PDB entry 6HA4 | X-ray diffraction, 1.33 A resolution | chain A

Chain A:
Protein: Pc24g00380 protein
From: Penicillium rubens (strain ATCC 28089 / DSM 1075 / NRRL 1951 / Wisconsin 54-1255)
UniProt: B6HWK0 (B6HWK0_PENRW); residues 1-55 here correspond to UniProt positions 38-92 (UniProt number = residue number + 37)
Sequence (55 residues; each row starts with the number of its first residue):
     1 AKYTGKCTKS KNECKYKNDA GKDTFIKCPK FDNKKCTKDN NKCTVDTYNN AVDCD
Disulfides: Cys-7/Cys-36, Cys-14/Cys-43, Cys-28/Cys-54
Residues lining bound ligands: T3Y (25,26,27,28-tetrahydroxypentacyclo[19.3.1.1~3,7~.1~9,13~.1~15,19~]octacosa-1(25),3(28),4,6,9(27),10,12,15(26),16,18,21,23-dodecaene-5,11,17,23-tetrasulfonic acid): Lys-27, Pro-29, Lys-30, Phe-31, Asp-32, Lys-35
What the authors report for this chain:
  - binding site for T3Y: Ala-1, Lys-2, Lys-17, Lys-22, Lys-30, Phe-31, Asp-32, Lys-35
  - contacts within the chain: Lys-34/Cys-54 (hydrogen bond)

Overview:
Bound to chain A: compound T3Y. From the paper: a binding site for T3Y at Ala-1, Lys-2 and Lys-17 among
others; contacts within the chain involving Cys-54 and Lys-34.
Chain A is Pc24g00380 protein (Penicillium rubens (strain ATCC 28089 / DSM 1075 / NRRL 1951 / Wisconsin
54-1255)); the structure, Crystal structure of PAF - p-sulfonatocalix[4]arene complex, was determined by X-ray
diffraction (same publication as 6HAH and 6HAJ).
